PDB entry 8U9X | X-ray diffraction, 3.05 A resolution | chains A and B of the 14 polymer chains in the assembly

[Chain A]
Molecule: DNA-directed RNA polymerase II subunit RPB1
Organism: Saccharomyces cerevisiae
UniProt: P04050 (RPB1_YEAST); residue numbers follow UniProt; this construct covers 1-1733
Amino-acid sequence (1733 residues; each row starts with the number of its first residue):
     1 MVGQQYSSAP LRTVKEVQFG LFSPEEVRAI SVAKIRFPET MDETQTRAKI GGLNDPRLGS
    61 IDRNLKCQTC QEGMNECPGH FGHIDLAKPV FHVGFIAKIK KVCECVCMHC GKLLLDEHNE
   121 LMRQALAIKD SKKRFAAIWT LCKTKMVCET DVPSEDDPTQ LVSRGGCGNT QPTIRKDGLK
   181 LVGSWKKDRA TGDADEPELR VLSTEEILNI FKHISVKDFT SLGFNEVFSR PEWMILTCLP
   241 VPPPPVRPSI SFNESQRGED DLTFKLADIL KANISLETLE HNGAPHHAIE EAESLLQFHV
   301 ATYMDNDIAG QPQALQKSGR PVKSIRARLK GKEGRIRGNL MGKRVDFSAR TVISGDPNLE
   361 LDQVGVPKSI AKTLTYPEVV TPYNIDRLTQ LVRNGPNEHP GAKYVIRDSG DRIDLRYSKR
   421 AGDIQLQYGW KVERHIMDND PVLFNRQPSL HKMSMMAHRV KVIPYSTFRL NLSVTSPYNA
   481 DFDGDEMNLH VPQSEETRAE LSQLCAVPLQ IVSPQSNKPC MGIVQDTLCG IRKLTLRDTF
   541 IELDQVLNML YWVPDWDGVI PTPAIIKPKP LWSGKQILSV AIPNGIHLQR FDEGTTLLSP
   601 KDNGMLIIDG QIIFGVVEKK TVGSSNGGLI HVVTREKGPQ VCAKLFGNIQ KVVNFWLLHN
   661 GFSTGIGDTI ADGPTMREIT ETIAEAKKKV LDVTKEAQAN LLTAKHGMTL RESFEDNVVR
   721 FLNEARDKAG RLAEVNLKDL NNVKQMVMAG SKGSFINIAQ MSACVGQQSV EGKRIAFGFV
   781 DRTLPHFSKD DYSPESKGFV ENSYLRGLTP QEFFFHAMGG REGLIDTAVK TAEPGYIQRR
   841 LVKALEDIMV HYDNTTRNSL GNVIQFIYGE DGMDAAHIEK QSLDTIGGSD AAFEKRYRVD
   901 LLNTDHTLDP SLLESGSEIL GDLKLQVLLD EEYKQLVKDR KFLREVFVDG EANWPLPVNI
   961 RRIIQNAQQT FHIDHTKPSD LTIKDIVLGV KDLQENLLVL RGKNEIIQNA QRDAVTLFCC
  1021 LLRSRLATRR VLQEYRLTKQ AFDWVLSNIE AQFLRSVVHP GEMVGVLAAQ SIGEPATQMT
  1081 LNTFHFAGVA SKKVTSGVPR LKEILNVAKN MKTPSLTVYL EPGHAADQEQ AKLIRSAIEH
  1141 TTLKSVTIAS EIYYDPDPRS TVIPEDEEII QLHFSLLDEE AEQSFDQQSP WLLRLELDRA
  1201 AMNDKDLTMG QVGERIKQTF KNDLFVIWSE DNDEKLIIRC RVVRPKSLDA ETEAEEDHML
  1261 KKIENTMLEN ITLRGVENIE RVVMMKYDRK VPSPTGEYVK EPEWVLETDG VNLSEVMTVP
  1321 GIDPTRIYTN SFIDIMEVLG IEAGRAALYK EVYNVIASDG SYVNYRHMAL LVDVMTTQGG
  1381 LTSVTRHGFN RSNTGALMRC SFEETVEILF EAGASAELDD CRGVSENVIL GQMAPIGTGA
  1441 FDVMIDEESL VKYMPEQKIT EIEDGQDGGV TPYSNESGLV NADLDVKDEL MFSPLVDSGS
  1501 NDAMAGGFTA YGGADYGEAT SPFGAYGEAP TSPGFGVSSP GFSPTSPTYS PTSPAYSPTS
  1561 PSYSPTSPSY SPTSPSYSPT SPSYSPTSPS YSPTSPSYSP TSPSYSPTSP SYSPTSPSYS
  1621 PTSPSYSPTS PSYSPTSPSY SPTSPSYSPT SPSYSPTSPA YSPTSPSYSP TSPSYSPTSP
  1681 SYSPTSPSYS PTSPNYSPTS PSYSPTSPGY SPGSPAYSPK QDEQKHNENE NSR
Not modelled in the structure: 1-2, 154-162, 166, 187-197, 253-255, 319-320, 1157-1160, 1173-1186, 1244-1254, 1456-1733
Sequence notes: conflict P834 (Thr in P04050)
Swiss-Prot annotation at these positions:
  - region: P248 to D260 (Lid loop), N306 to K323 (Rudder loop), P810 to E822 (Bridging helix)
  - binding site (Zn(2+)): C67, C70, C77, H80, C107, C110, C148, C167
  - binding site (Mg(2+)): D481, D483, D485
  - modified residue: T1471 (Phosphothreonine)
  - cross-link (Glycyl lysine isopeptide (Lys-Gly)): K695 (interchain with G-Cter in ubiquitin), K1246 (interchain with G-Cter in ubiquitin), K1350 (interchain with G-Cter in ubiquitin)
  - natural variant: S1653 to P1659 (deletion: In strain: A364A)
  - mutagenesis: K1246 (K1246R: Impairs ubiquitination during transcription stress)
Bound ions: Zn2+ site 1: C67, C70, C77; Zn2+ site 2: C107, C110, C167; Mn2+ site 1: D481, D485 (together with ATP); Mn2+ site 2: D481, D483 (together with ATP)
Ligand contacts: ATP (adenosine-5'-triphosphate): R446, P448, N479, D481, D483, D485, T831, L1081, F1084, H1085
From the paper describing this entry:
  - conformationally variable residues (helix shift, side-chain flip): R446, A828
  - contacts within the chain: R446-D485 (hydrogen bond)
  - conformationally variable residues: V1094 (from molecular simulation)

[Chain B]
Molecule: DNA-directed RNA polymerase subunit beta
Organism: Saccharomyces cerevisiae
Notes: EC 2.7.7.6
UniProt: A0A6A5Q4H2 (A0A6A5Q4H2_YEASX); numbering as in UniProt (aligned over 1-1224)
Amino-acid sequence (1224 residues; each row starts with the number of its first residue):
     1 MSDLANSEKY YDEDPYGFED ESAPITAEDS WAVISAFFRE KGLVSQQLDS FNQFVDYTLQ
    61 DIICEDSTLI LEQLAQHTTE SDNISRKYEI SFGKIYVTKP MVNESDGVTH ALYPQEARLR
   121 NLTYSSGLFV DVKKRTYEAI DVPGRELKYE LIAEESEDDS ESGKVFIGRL PIMLRSKNCY
   181 LSEATESDLY KLKECPFDMG GYFIINGSEK VLIAQERSAG NIVQVFKKAA PSPISHVAEI
   241 RSALEKGSRF ISTLQVKLYG REGSSARTIK ATLPYIKQDI PIVIIFRALG IIPDGEILEH
   301 ICYDVNDWQM LEMLKPCVED GFVIQDRETA LDFIGRRGTA LGIKKEKRIQ YAKDILQKEF
   361 LPHITQLEGF ESRKAFFLGY MINRLLLCAL DRKDQDDRDH FGKKRLDLAG PLLAQLFKTL
   421 FKKLTKDIFR YMQRTVEEAH DFNMKLAINA KTITSGLKYA LATGNWGEQK KAMSSRAGVS
   481 QVLNRYTYSS TLSHLRRTNT PIGRDGKLAK PRQLHNTHWG LVCPAETPEG QACGLVKNLS
   541 LMSCISVGTD PMPIITFLSE WGMEPLEDYV PHQSPDATRV FVNGVWHGVH RNPARLMETL
   601 RTLRRKGDIN PEVSMIRDIR EKELKIFTDA GRVYRPLFIV EDDESLGHKE LKVRKGHIAK
   661 LMATEYQDIE GGFEDVEEYT WSSLLNEGLV EYIDAEEEES ILIAMQPEDL EPAEANEEND
   721 LDVDPAKRIR VSHHATTFTH CEIHPSMILG VAASIIPFPD HNQSPRNTYQ SAMGKQAMGV
   781 FLTNYNVRMD TMANILYYPQ KPLGTTRAME YLKFRELPAG QNAIVAIACY SGYNQEDSMI
   841 MNQSSIDRGL FRSLFFRSYM DQEKKYGMSI TETFEKPQRT NTLRMKHGTY DKLDDDGLIA
   901 PGVRVSGEDV IIGKTTPISP DEEELGQRTA YHSKRDASTP LRSTENGIVD QVLVTTNQDG
   961 LKFVKVRVRT TKIPQIGDKF ASRHGQKGTI GITYRREDMP FTAEGIVPDL IINPHAIPSR
  1021 MTVAHLIECL LSKVAALSGN EGDASPFTDI TVEGISKLLR EHGYQSRGFE VMYNGHTGKK
  1081 LMAQIFFGPT YYQRLRHMVD DKIHARARGP MQVLTRQPVE GRSRDGGLRF GEMERDCMIA
  1141 HGAASFLKER LMEASDAFRV HICGICGLMT VIAKLNHNQF ECKGCDNKID IYQIHIPYAA
  1201 KLLFQELMAM NITPRLYTDR SRDF
Not modelled in the structure: 1-19, 65-89, 133-164, 336-347, 434-445, 473-474, 503-509, 643-650, 667-679, 713-725, 879-883, 918-933
Bound ions: Zn2+: C1166, C1185
Ligand contacts: ATP (adenosine-5'-triphosphate): R766, Y769, G985, R1020
From the paper describing this entry:
  - conformationally variable residues (loop rearrangement): E529
  - mutagenesis - E529A, E529D, Y769F: increased catalytic activity (citing earlier work)
  - mutagenesis - E529Q: decreased catalytic activity (citing earlier work)

[How chain A and chain B interact]
Pairs across the interface (398; chain A residue first):
  Q4(A) - F1158(B)
  Q4(A) - R1159(B)  hydrogen bond
  Q5(A) - R1159(B)
  Q5(A) - L1175(B)
  S7(A) - R1159(B)
  S7(A) - H1161(B)
  S7(A) - Q1193(B)  hydrogen bond
  S8(A) - N1178(B)
  A9(A) - Q1193(B)
  P10(A) - I1191(B)
  P10(A) - Y1192(B)
  P10(A) - Q1193(B)  hydrogen bond (backbone-backbone)
  L11(A) - Q1193(B)
  L11(A) - H1195(B)
  R12(A) - Y1192(B)
  R12(A) - Q1193(B)  hydrogen bond (backbone-backbone)
  R12(A) - T1218(B)
  T13(A) - T1218(B)  hydrogen bond (backbone-side chain)
  V14(A) - L1216(B)  hydrophobic
  V14(A) - Y1217(B)
  K15(A) - Y1217(B)  hydrogen bond (backbone-backbone)
  K15(A) - T1218(B)
  K15(A) - D1219(B)
  K15(A) - R1220(B)
  E16(A) - L1216(B)
  E16(A) - Y1217(B)  hydrogen bond (backbone-backbone)
  E16(A) - R1220(B)
  E16(A) - S1221(B)  hydrogen bond (side chain-backbone)
  V17(A) - R1215(B)
  V17(A) - L1216(B)  hydrophobic
  Q18(A) - T1213(B)
  Q18(A) - P1214(B)
  Q18(A) - R1215(B)  hydrogen bond (backbone-backbone)
  F19(A) - T1213(B)
  F19(A) - P1214(B)  hydrophobic
  G20(A) - I1212(B)
  G20(A) - T1213(B)  hydrogen bond (backbone-backbone)
  G20(A) - R1215(B)
  L21(A) - N1211(B)
  L21(A) - I1212(B)  hydrophobic
  L21(A) - T1213(B)
  F22(A) - M1208(B)  hydrophobic
  F22(A) - N1211(B)  hydrogen bond (backbone-backbone)
  F22(A) - T1213(B)
  E26(A) - L1168(B)
  E26(A) - R1215(B)  salt bridge
  R47(A) - R935(B)
  T69(A) - I1172(B)
  C70(A) - A1173(B)
  E72(A) - A1173(B)
  E72(A) - K1174(B)
  E72(A) - L1175(B)  hydrogen bond (side chain-backbone)
  E72(A) - N1176(B)
  N75(A) - R1116(B)
  E76(A) - R1159(B)  salt bridge
  E76(A) - L1175(B)
  P78(A) - K1201(B)  hydrogen bond (backbone-side chain)
  P78(A) - Q1205(B)
  G79(A) - Q1205(B)
  F81(A) - Q1205(B)
  F81(A) - M1208(B)  hydrophobic
  H92(A) - M1210(B)
  P240(A) - M1208(B)
  P240(A) - A1209(B)
  P240(A) - N1211(B)
  P242(A) - A1209(B)  hydrophobic
  P245(A) - L1114(B)
  P245(A) - Y1198(B)
  P245(A) - K1201(B)
  V246(A) - L1114(B)
  V246(A) - Q1205(B)
  Y303(A) - A1209(B)
  M304(A) - M1210(B)  hydrophobic
  S318(A) - K470(B)
  I325(A) - A1209(B)  hydrophobic
  I325(A) - M1210(B)  hydrophobic
  R326(A) - M1210(B)
  R328(A) - E1206(B)  salt bridge
  L329(A) - L1203(B)  hydrophobic
  L329(A) - E1206(B)
  L329(A) - L1207(B)  hydrophobic
  L329(A) - M1210(B)  hydrophobic
  R335(A) - T1115(B)
  R335(A) - L1202(B)
  R335(A) - E1206(B)  salt bridge
  I336(A) - L1203(B)  hydrophobic
  R337(A) - R1129(B)  hydrogen bond (backbone-side chain)
  R337(A) - E1132(B)  salt bridge
  G338(A) - R1129(B)  hydrogen bond (backbone-side chain)
  N339(A) - T1115(B)
  N339(A) - Q1117(B)
  N339(A) - A1199(B)
  L340(A) - P1197(B)  hydrophobic
  L340(A) - A1199(B)  hydrophobic
  L340(A) - A1200(B)
  L340(A) - L1203(B)  hydrophobic
  M341(A) - E1132(B)  hydrogen bond (backbone-backbone)
  M341(A) - R1135(B)
  G342(A) - R1129(B)
  G342(A) - F1130(B)
  G342(A) - E1132(B)
  K343(A) - Q1117(B)
  K343(A) - R1129(B)
  K343(A) - F1130(B)  hydrogen bond (backbone-backbone)
  K343(A) - L1151(B)  hydrogen bond (side chain-backbone)
  K343(A) - S1155(B)
  K343(A) - D1156(B)  salt bridge
  K343(A) - P1197(B)
  R344(A) - Q1117(B)
  R344(A) - P1118(B)
  R344(A) - E1120(B)  salt bridge
  R344(A) - G1127(B)
  R344(A) - L1128(B)
  R344(A) - R1129(B)
  R344(A) - A1154(B)
  R344(A) - S1155(B)  hydrogen bond (backbone-side chain)
  V345(A) - P1118(B)
  V345(A) - G1127(B)
  V345(A) - L1128(B)  hydrogen bond (backbone-backbone)
  V345(A) - F1130(B)  hydrophobic
  V345(A) - R1150(B)
  V345(A) - A1154(B)
  D346(A) - R1106(B)  salt bridge
  D346(A) - R1108(B)
  D346(A) - G1109(B)
  D346(A) - M1111(B)
  D346(A) - P1118(B)
  D346(A) - R1150(B)  hydrogen bond (backbone-side chain)
  D346(A) - A1154(B)  hydrogen bond (backbone-backbone)
  F347(A) - R1106(B)  hydrogen bond (backbone-backbone)
  F347(A) - A1107(B)
  F347(A) - R1108(B)
  S348(A) - A1105(B)
  S348(A) - R1106(B)  hydrogen bond (backbone-backbone)
  S348(A) - G1127(B)
  S348(A) - L1128(B)  hydrogen bond (side chain-backbone)
  A349(A) - H1104(B)
  A349(A) - L1128(B)
  R350(A) - I1103(B)
  R350(A) - H1104(B)  hydrogen bond (backbone-backbone)
  R350(A) - L1128(B)
  T351(A) - V1099(B)
  T351(A) - I1103(B)
  V352(A) - G977(B)
  V352(A) - T989(B)
  V352(A) - V1099(B)  hydrophobic
  S354(A) - I990(B)  hydrogen bond (side chain-backbone)
  G355(A) - Y833(B)
  D356(A) - Y833(B)  hydrogen bond
  P357(A) - S831(B)
  P357(A) - G832(B)
  P357(A) - Y833(B)
  N358(A) - Y833(B)  hydrogen bond
  S369(A) - I1103(B)
  I370(A) - I1103(B)  hydrophobic
  T373(A) - A1105(B)
  T373(A) - A1107(B)
  L374(A) - R1106(B)
  T375(A) - R1108(B)
  Y404(A) - R1108(B)
  R412(A) - R1108(B)
  E433(A) - R1108(B)  salt bridge
  L443(A) - F1146(B)  hydrophobic
  Q447(A) - E1134(B)
  P448(A) - M1133(B)
  S449(A) - M1133(B)
  S449(A) - E1134(B)  hydrogen bond
  L450(A) - C1137(B)
  H451(A) - C1137(B)  hydrogen bond (backbone-side chain)
  K452(A) - C1137(B)
  K452(A) - A1140(B)
  K452(A) - H1141(B)
  M455(A) - F1130(B)  hydrophobic
  M455(A) - E1134(B)
  M455(A) - M1138(B)
  M455(A) - H1141(B)
  S466(A) - Q975(B)
  S466(A) - V1099(B)
  S466(A) - D1100(B)  hydrogen bond
  S466(A) - I1103(B)
  T467(A) - I976(B)
  T467(A) - G977(B)
  T467(A) - V1099(B)
  R469(A) - Y833(B)
  R469(A) - I976(B)
  R469(A) - G991(B)  hydrogen bond (side chain-backbone)
  L472(A) - G832(B)
  L472(A) - Q835(B)
  F482(A) - Q835(B)
  F482(A) - E836(B)  hydrogen bond (backbone-backbone)
  F482(A) - D837(B)
  F482(A) - S838(B)
  F482(A) - G988(B)
  F482(A) - T989(B)  hydrogen bond (backbone-side chain)
  D483(A) - D837(B)
  D483(A) - K979(B)
  D483(A) - K987(B)
  D483(A) - G988(B)
  D483(A) - T989(B)
  G484(A) - K1102(B)
  E486(A) - K1102(B)  salt bridge
  N488(A) - L1128(B)
  H490(A) - R1150(B)  hydrogen bond
  P492(A) - E1149(B)
  Q493(A) - E1149(B)  hydrogen bond (backbone-side chain)
  Q493(A) - E1153(B)
  S494(A) - E1149(B)
  T497(A) - S1145(B)
  T497(A) - F1146(B)
  T497(A) - E1149(B)  hydrogen bond
  E500(A) - A1143(B)
  E500(A) - A1144(B)  hydrogen bond (side chain-backbone)
  E500(A) - S1145(B)  hydrogen bond
  E500(A) - F1146(B)  hydrogen bond (side chain-backbone)
  L501(A) - F1146(B)  hydrophobic
  L504(A) - H1141(B)
  C505(A) - H1141(B)
  Q510(A) - H1141(B)  hydrogen bond
  V524(A) - E836(B)
  Q525(A) - Q835(B)
  Q525(A) - E836(B)  hydrogen bond
  Q525(A) - H1015(B)  hydrogen bond (backbone-side chain)
  D526(A) - C829(B)  hydrogen bond
  D526(A) - G832(B)
  D526(A) - Q835(B)  hydrogen bond (backbone-side chain)
  D526(A) - N1013(B)  hydrogen bond
  D526(A) - H1015(B)
  C529(A) - H1015(B)
  D544(A) - K1079(B)  salt bridge
  L657(A) - C829(B)  hydrophobic
  L658(A) - Y830(B)
  L658(A) - N1074(B)  hydrogen bond (backbone-side chain)
  L658(A) - L1081(B)
  H659(A) - N1074(B)
  H659(A) - T1077(B)
  H659(A) - K1080(B)
  H659(A) - L1081(B)
  N660(A) - L1081(B)
  N660(A) - M1082(B)  hydrogen bond (backbone-backbone)
  N660(A) - A1083(B)  hydrogen bond (backbone-backbone)
  G661(A) - A1083(B)
  F662(A) - A828(B)
  F662(A) - C829(B)  hydrogen bond (backbone-backbone)
  F662(A) - P1014(B)
  F662(A) - A1083(B)
  S663(A) - I827(B)
  S663(A) - A828(B)
  S663(A) - P1014(B)
  S663(A) - F1069(B)
  S663(A) - Q1084(B)  hydrogen bond (side chain-backbone)
  S663(A) - I1085(B)
  S663(A) - F1086(B)
  T664(A) - I827(B)
  T664(A) - P1014(B)
  T664(A) - F1086(B)
  G665(A) - F1069(B)
  I666(A) - L1026(B)  hydrophobic
  I666(A) - I1027(B)  hydrophobic
  I670(A) - R1067(B)
  I683(A) - I729(B)  hydrophobic
  M746(A) - H1015(B)
  M746(A) - P1018(B)  hydrophobic
  S751(A) - H1015(B)  hydrogen bond
  K752(A) - H1015(B)
  K752(A) - S1019(B)
  G753(A) - P1018(B)
  N757(A) - P1018(B)
  N757(A) - M1021(B)
  Q760(A) - M1021(B)
  M761(A) - M1021(B)  hydrophobic
  M761(A) - V1023(B)  hydrophobic
  A776(A) - N516(B)  hydrogen bond (backbone-side chain)
  G778(A) - D397(B)
  G778(A) - H400(B)
  G778(A) - H515(B)
  F779(A) - N516(B)
  F779(A) - E699(B)
  V780(A) - E699(B)  hydrogen bond (backbone-side chain)
  D781(A) - D394(B)
  R782(A) - E698(B)
  R782(A) - E699(B)  hydrogen bond (side chain-backbone)
  R782(A) - I701(B)  hydrogen bond (side chain-backbone)
  T783(A) - N516(B)  hydrogen bond (backbone-side chain)
  P785(A) - E698(B)
  P785(A) - L702(B)
  P785(A) - I703(B)  hydrogen bond (backbone-backbone)
  H786(A) - W519(B)
  H786(A) - L702(B)
  H786(A) - I703(B)
  H786(A) - M705(B)  hydrogen bond
  H786(A) - E742(B)  salt bridge
  F787(A) - L702(B)
  E801(A) - I729(B)
  N802(A) - R728(B)
  N802(A) - I729(B)  hydrogen bond (side chain-backbone)
  Y804(A) - H761(B)
  Y804(A) - N762(B)
  Y804(A) - Q763(B)
  Y804(A) - M1021(B)  hydrophobic
  Y804(A) - V1023(B)  hydrophobic
  L805(A) - H761(B)
  L805(A) - V1052(B)
  R806(A) - A726(B)
  R806(A) - K727(B)  hydrogen bond (side chain-backbone)
  R806(A) - R728(B)
  R806(A) - I729(B)
  R806(A) - H761(B)  hydrogen bond (backbone-side chain)
  G807(A) - R728(B)  hydrogen bond (backbone-side chain)
  G807(A) - D760(B)
  G807(A) - H761(B)
  L808(A) - R728(B)
  L808(A) - D760(B)  hydrogen bond (backbone-backbone)
  L808(A) - F1047(B)
  T809(A) - R728(B)
  T809(A) - V731(B)
  T809(A) - F1047(B)
  P810(A) - W519(B)
  P810(A) - M705(B)  hydrophobic
  P810(A) - P745(B)  hydrophobic
  P810(A) - F1047(B)
  Q811(A) - M705(B)
  Q811(A) - V731(B)
  F813(A) - P524(B)  hydrophobic
  F813(A) - N767(B)
  F813(A) - F1047(B)  hydrophobic
  F814(A) - L514(B)  hydrophobic
  F814(A) - H515(B)
  F814(A) - W519(B)  hydrophobic
  H816(A) - Q763(B)
  H816(A) - S764(B)  hydrogen bond (side chain-backbone)
  A817(A) - L514(B)  hydrophobic
  A817(A) - S764(B)
  M818(A) - L514(B)
  M818(A) - N516(B)
  G820(A) - S764(B)
  R821(A) - R512(B)
  R821(A) - Q513(B)
  R821(A) - L514(B)
  R821(A) - P524(B)  hydrogen bond (side chain-backbone)
  R821(A) - A525(B)
  R821(A) - T527(B)
  E822(A) - Q513(B)
  L824(A) - T768(B)
  L824(A) - Y769(B)
  I825(A) - R512(B)
  I825(A) - Q513(B)
  A828(A) - E529(B)
  V842(A) - D1136(B)
  K843(A) - E1132(B)
  K843(A) - R1135(B)
  E846(A) - R1135(B)  salt bridge
  M1063(A) - I1139(B)
  V1066(A) - I1139(B)  hydrophobic
  V1066(A) - A1140(B)
  Q1070(A) - D1136(B)
  Q1070(A) - C1137(B)
  Q1070(A) - A1140(B)
  F1084(A) - P765(B)
  F1084(A) - Y769(B)
  H1085(A) - Q763(B)  hydrogen bond (backbone-side chain)
  H1085(A) - S1019(B)
  F1086(A) - Q763(B)  hydrogen bond (backbone-side chain)
  K1144(A) - E262(B)  salt bridge
  H1258(A) - K315(B)
  K1261(A) - S265(B)  hydrogen bond
  N1265(A) - G263(B)
  N1265(A) - S265(B)
  E1269(A) - E262(B)
  E1269(A) - G263(B)
  L1409(A) - L1207(B)  hydrophobic
  L1409(A) - I1212(B)
  F1410(A) - M1210(B)  hydrophobic
  D1420(A) - R1220(B)  hydrogen bond (backbone-side chain)
  D1420(A) - R1222(B)  salt bridge
  R1422(A) - D1223(B)  hydrogen bond (side chain-backbone)
  V1424(A) - I1139(B)  hydrophobic
  V1428(A) - L1151(B)  hydrophobic
  I1429(A) - P1197(B)
  I1429(A) - A1200(B)
  L1430(A) - H1195(B)
  L1430(A) - I1196(B)
  L1430(A) - P1197(B)
  G1431(A) - K1148(B)
  G1431(A) - M1152(B)
  G1431(A) - H1195(B)
  G1431(A) - P1197(B)
  Q1432(A) - K1148(B)
  Q1432(A) - H1195(B)
  M1433(A) - A1144(B)
  M1433(A) - S1145(B)
  M1433(A) - K1148(B)
  A1434(A) - A1144(B)
  I1436(A) - I1139(B)  hydrophobic
  I1436(A) - G1142(B)
  I1436(A) - A1144(B)
  T1438(A) - G1142(B)  hydrogen bond (backbone-backbone)
  T1438(A) - A1144(B)
  G1439(A) - A1144(B)
Other interface residues (no listed pair), chain A (216 interface residues in all): Y6, V27, A29, I30, Q71, M74, F95, F228, C238, P243, R247, P248, P367, K403, Y465, T475, D481, T527, N654, G667, D668, D672, V743, E771, L784, E812, V829, R839, E1062, A1087, S1401, G1413, C1421, G1437
Other interface residues (no listed pair), chain B (195 interface residues in all): K510, T517, H518, E526, G530, C533, G534, S700, I748, P759, R766, I992, I1017, E1053, V1119, G1131, L1147, V1160, C1166, T1170, F1180, K1183, G1184, I1194, F1224

[Overview]
216 residues of chain A face 195 of chain B across their interface; the contacts include 73 hydrogen bonds and
15 salt bridges. Polar pairs include E26(A)-R1215(B), E76(A)-R1159(B) and R328(A)-E1206(B). From the paper:
E529A, E529D and Y769F of chain B increase catalytic activity; conformational variability at R446(A), A828(A)
and E529(B) among others.
Here chain A is DNA-directed RNA polymerase II subunit RPB1 and chain B is DNA-directed RNA polymerase subunit
beta, both from Saccharomyces cerevisiae. Entry 8U9X (Structural basis of transcription: RNA polymerase II
substrate binding and metal coordination at 3.0 A of ...) was determined by X-ray diffraction (same
publication as 9BVT, 9BW0 and 8U9R).
